3A6V - chain A; structure by X-ray diffraction, 2.00 A resolution.

[Chain A]
Molecule: Mutator mutT protein
From: Escherichia coli K-12
Notes: EC 3.6.1.-
UniProtKB: P08337 (MUTT_ECOLI); residues 1-129 here = UniProt positions 1-129
Chain sequence (129 residues; each row starts with the number of its first residue):
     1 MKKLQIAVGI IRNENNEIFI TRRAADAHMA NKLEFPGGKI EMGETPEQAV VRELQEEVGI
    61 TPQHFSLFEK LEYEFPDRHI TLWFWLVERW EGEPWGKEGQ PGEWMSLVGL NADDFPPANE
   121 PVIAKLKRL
Unresolved in the structure: 24-30
Residues lining bound ligands:
  - Mn2+ (MN), molecule 1: Gly-37, Glu-53, Glu-56, Glu-57, Glu-98
  - Mn2+ (MN), molecule 2: Lys-39, Glu-41, Arg-52, Glu-53, Glu-56
Swiss-Prot annotation at these positions:
  - motif: Gly-38 to Gly-59 (Nudix box)
  - binding site (8-oxo-dGTP): Arg-23, His-28, Glu-34 to Gly-37, Asn-119
  - binding site (Mg(2+)): Gly-37, Glu-57
Reported in the primary citation:
  - Mn2+ coordination: Glu-53, Glu-57
  - Na+ coordination: Gly-37, Glu-57
  - Mn2+ coordination through a water molecule: Glu-56, Glu-98
  - mutagenesis - E53Q, E56Q (<24-fold), E57Q, E98Q (<24-fold): decreased catalytic activity (citing earlier work)
  - catalytic residues: Glu-53

[Overview]
Chain A binds Mn2+. UniProt lists 7 residues binding 8-oxo-dGTP and Mg2+-binding residues Gly-37 and Glu-57.
From the paper: the catalytic residue Glu-53; E53Q, E56Q and E57Q, among others, reduce catalytic activity.
Chain A is Mutator mutT protein (Escherichia coli K-12); the structure, Crystal structure of the MutT protein
in MN(II) bound holo form, was determined by X-ray diffraction (same publication as 3A6S, 3A6T and 3A6U).
